6NJO - chains D and E of the 6 polymer chains in the assembly; structure by electron microscopy, 3.34 A resolution.

[Chain D (and E)]
Protein: Translocator EscN
Source organism: Escherichia coli O127:H6 (strain E2348/69 / EPEC)
Notes: chain E of this document is another copy of the same molecule, construct and numbering; everything in this record applies to it too
UniProt: B7UMA6 (B7UMA6_ECO27); numbering as in UniProt (aligned over 1-446)
Chain sequence (449 residues; row label = number of the first residue in the row; numbers below 1 keep their minus sign (Gly-2 is residue -2)):
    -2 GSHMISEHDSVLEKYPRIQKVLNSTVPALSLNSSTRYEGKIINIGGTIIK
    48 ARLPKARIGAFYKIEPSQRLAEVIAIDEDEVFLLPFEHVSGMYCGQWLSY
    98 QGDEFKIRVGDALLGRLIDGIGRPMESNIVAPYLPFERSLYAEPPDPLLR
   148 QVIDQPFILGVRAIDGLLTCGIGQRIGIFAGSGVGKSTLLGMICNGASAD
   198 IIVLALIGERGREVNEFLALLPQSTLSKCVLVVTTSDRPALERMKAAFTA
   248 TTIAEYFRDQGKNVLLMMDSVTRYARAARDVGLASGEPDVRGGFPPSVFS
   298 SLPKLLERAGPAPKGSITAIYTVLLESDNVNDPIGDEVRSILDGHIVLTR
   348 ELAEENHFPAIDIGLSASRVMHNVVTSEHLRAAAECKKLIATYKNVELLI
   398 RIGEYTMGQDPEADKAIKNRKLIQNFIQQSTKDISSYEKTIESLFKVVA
Not modelled in the structure: -2 to 33 (chain E: -2 to 34)
Construct notes: expression tag (-2 to 0)
Bound ions: Mg2+: Ser184 (together with ADP)
Ligand contacts:
  - ADP (adenosine-5'-diphosphate): Ser179, Gly180, Val181, Gly182, Lys183, Ser184, Thr185, Met189, Phe355, Pro356, Gln426, Thr428
  - aluminium fluoride (AF3), molecule 1: Gly178, Ser179, Gly180, Lys183, Glu206, Arg207, Arg270, Leu321
  - aluminium fluoride (AF3), molecule 2: Arg336, Ser337, Ile338, Arg366
What the authors report for this chain:
  - catalytic residues: Lys183, Glu206, Arg207, Arg366
  - binding site for aluminium fluoride: Lys183, Arg207, Arg366
  - binding site for ADP: Ser179 to Thr185, Phe355
  - mutagenesis - E401A: decreased catalytic activity

[Interface between chain D and chain E]
Residue-residue contacts (71):
  Lys52(D) with Tyr90(E); Cys91(E)
  Ala53(D) with Met89(E); Tyr90(E)
  Arg54(D) with Tyr90(E)
  Ile55(D) with Ile41(E), hydrophobic; Val86(E); Ser87(E)
  Ala72(D) with Ile41(E)
  Ile73(D) with Asn40(E); Ile41(E), hydrogen bond (backbone-backbone); Met89(E)
  Asp74(D) with Ile39(E); Asn40(E)
  Glu75(D) with Ile39(E), hydrogen bond (backbone-backbone); Cys91(E), hydrogen bond (backbone-side chain)
  Glu140(D) with Asp234(E); Arg235(E), salt bridge
  Pro141(D) with Asp234(E)
  Pro144(D) with Gly208(E); Val211(E); Asn212(E), hydrogen bond (backbone-side chain); Thr232(E)
  Leu145(D) with Leu114(E), hydrophobic; Met122(E), hydrophobic; Glu123(E); Asn212(E)
  Arg147(D) with Asn212(E), hydrogen bond (backbone-side chain)
  Arg172(D) with Arg207(E)
  Pro285(D) with Leu280(E), hydrophobic
  Val287(D) with Arg276(E); Leu280(E), hydrophobic
  Arg288(D) with Glu323(E), salt bridge
  Pro293(D) with Asp277(E)
  Pro300(D) with Ser233(E)
  Lys301(D) with Asp234(E)
  Glu304(D) with Arg207(E); Gly208(E); Ser233(E)
  Asn328(D) with Ser324(E)
  Asp333(D) with Ser179(E), hydrogen bond; Glu323(E)
  Glu334(D) with Arg270(E), salt bridge
  Arg336(D) with Ser179(E); Arg347(E)
  Ser337(D) with Ser179(E); Arg270(E), hydrogen bond
  Ile338(D) with Arg207(E), hydrogen bond (backbone-side chain)
  Leu339(D) with Arg207(E), hydrogen bond (backbone-side chain)
  Asp340(D) with Arg207(E), salt bridge; Arg209(E), salt bridge
  Gly361(D) with Glu351(E)
  Leu362(D) with Glu351(E)
  Arg366(D) with Gly180(E); Arg207(E)
  Val367(D) with Arg209(E)
  Ala381(D) with Asn353(E), hydrogen bond (backbone-side chain)
  Lys385(D) with Glu352(E), hydrogen bond (side chain-backbone); Asn353(E), hydrogen bond (side chain-backbone)
  Ala388(D) with Glu351(E); Glu352(E)
  Asn392(D) with Glu352(E)
  Val393(D) with Arg398(E)
  Leu396(D) with Leu395(E), hydrophobic
  Glu401(D) with Arg398(E); Ile399(E)
  Tyr402(D) with Arg398(E)
  Thr403(D) with Arg398(E), hydrogen bond (backbone-backbone); Gly400(E), hydrogen bond (side chain-backbone)
  Gln406(D) with Ile397(E); Gly400(E)
Interface residues without a listed pair, chain D (50 interface residues in all): Gln148, Val149, Ser297, Pro308, Asn370, Lys384, Asp407
Interface residues without a listed pair, chain E (48 interface residues in all): Gly42, Arg49, Gly88, Glu206, Glu213, Leu215, Arg240, Arg273, Gly290, Leu321, Ala350

[In short]
The interface between chain D and chain E involves 50 residues on one side and 48 on the other; the contacts
include 14 hydrogen bonds and 5 salt bridges. Polar pairs include Glu140(D)-Arg235(E), Arg288(D)-Glu323(E) and
Glu334(D)-Arg270(E). From the paper: catalytic residues Lys183(D), Glu206(D) and Arg207(D) among others; E401A
of chain D reduces catalytic activity.
Both chains are Translocator EscN (Escherichia coli O127:H6 (strain E2348/69 / EPEC)). Entry 6NJO (Structure
of the assembled ATPase EscN from the enteropathogenic E. coli (EPEC) type III secretion system) was
determined by electron microscopy (same publication as 6NJP).
